PDB entry 5Y53 | X-ray diffraction, 1.60 A resolution | chains B and D of the 3 polymer chains in the assembly

Chain B:
Protein: PHD finger protein ALFIN-LIKE 2
Source organism: Arabidopsis thaliana
UniProt: Q9SRM4 (ALFL2_ARATH); residues 10-142 here = UniProt positions 10-142
Chain sequence (135 residues; each row starts with the number of its first residue; note: 10 numbers in that range are skipped by the numbering (no residue carries them; nothing is unmodelled there); numbers below 1 keep their minus sign (Gly-2 is residue -2)):
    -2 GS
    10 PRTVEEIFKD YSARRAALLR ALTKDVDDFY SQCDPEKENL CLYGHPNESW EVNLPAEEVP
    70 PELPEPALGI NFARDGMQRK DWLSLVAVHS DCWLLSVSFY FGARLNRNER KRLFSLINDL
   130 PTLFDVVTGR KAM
Unresolved in the structure: -2, 140-142
Construct notes: expression tag (-2 to -1)

Chain D:
Protein: AtBMI1b binding site
Notes: EC 2.3.2.27
UniProt: Q9M9Y4 (DRIP1_ARATH); residues 155-172 here correspond to UniProt positions 269-286 (UniProt number = residue number + 114)
Chain sequence (18 residues; numbered 155 to 172; the number before each row is that of its first residue):
   155 ETVTPKRMRT TQRKRSAT
Unresolved in the structure: 155-163, 172

Chain B / chain D interface:
Pairs across the interface (14):
  Pro44(B) - Arg167(D)  hydrogen bond (backbone-side chain)
  Glu47(B) - Ser170(D)
  Asn48(B) - Arg169(D)
  Asn48(B) - Ser170(D)  hydrogen bond (backbone-side chain)
  Leu77(B) - Arg169(D)
  Phe81(B) - Thr164(D)
  Phe81(B) - Thr165(D)
  Phe81(B) - Gln166(D)
  Phe81(B) - Arg167(D)
  Phe81(B) - Lys168(D)
  Phe81(B) - Ser170(D)
  Ala82(B) - Thr165(D)
  Gly85(B) - Thr165(D)
  Met86(B) - Thr165(D)
Interface residues without a listed pair, chain B (9 interface residues in all): Lys46

Summary:
9 residues of chain B and 7 residues of chain D are in contact; the contacts include 2 hydrogen bonds. Polar
contacts include Pro44(B)-Arg167(D) and Asn48(B)-Ser170(D).
Here chain B is PHD finger protein ALFIN-LIKE 2 (Arabidopsis thaliana) and chain D is AtBMI1b binding site.
Entry 5Y53 (Crystal structure of AL2 PAL domain in complex with AtBMI1b binding site) was determined by X-ray
diffraction together with 5Y21, 5XVL and 5XVW from the same study.
